Entry 6YWY (electron microscopy, 3.05 A resolution); this record covers chains A and B of the 85 polymer chains in the assembly.

Chain A:
Molecule: 23S rRNA
From: Neurospora crassa
Sequence (3464 nucleotides; numbered 1 to 3464 plus 28 insertion-coded residues; 28 numbers in that range are skipped by the numbering (no residue carries them; nothing is unmodelled there); the number before each row is that of its first residue; a row labelled like 1655A-1655Z holds insertion residues (1655A, then the next letters in order)):
     1 AAAUGUAAUG GAUAUAAAGC UUAUGUUUAU AUAUAUAGAC AUAUAUAAGU AUAUAAAGAG
    61 ACUACUACCA AUAGCUACAC UAUGUAUUAA GGAGAGUAUA ACUUAAUUUA UGUUUAUGAU
   121 UUUAUCAUAC CCCUAAAAAU GACACCGAGG AGCAAGGGUC GGGUUAGCAU CCUGGUUCGU
   181 ACACCUUGGU GACCUAGGCU AGUACCAGGU CCCCCUCUAA GGGACUUGUC CCCCUCUAAG
   241 GGACUUGCGU CGGUCCUAUC CUAGGCCGAA UAGGUGAAUA AAUACUUACG GACGGCCUUG
   301 GUCUGUCCUA GAGGUUAUCA ACAUAUGAAC UCUUAGAGAA AUUACUUAAU AAACGAAGUG
   361 AAUUGAAAUA UCUUAUUAAC UUCAGGAAAA GAAAUCAAAC GAGAUUCUAU GAUUAGUGUG
   421 AACGAAAAUA GAGCAGCCUA UUAAAAUAAG UAAAAUGGCU UUAAAGCUGU UUGAAUAUUG
   481 UGGGGAACCU UCCUCAAAGG CUAAAUAUAA UACAUGAGUU ACAGAGAAAA GUACCGUGAG
   541 GGAAAGCUUU GAAAUAGUAG UUUUAUAAGC AGCUCAAGCA AUAAGAAAGC GAGAGCGUAC
   601 CUUUUGCAUA AUGGGUCACC AAGUUAAUUU UAGAUGCGAG CGAAUUUAUU UAUGUUUUUA
   661 CUGAUUAAAC AAUAUAAUGA AUCAUAAUUA UUUUUGUAAC GAGUAUUAGU AUUAAAUCUU
   721 AAUUUAAUAU UAGUAUAAGU UUUCAGUAUG GCGGCUACAU AGCAUAAUCU AUGCAGCCAG
   781 CCAAUAAUUG GAUUUCCAAU CCAAUUUCGG UAAUAAAUAG AUGUGCAUAG UUAAACCGAU
   841 CAUUAAAAUA AUGAAUAGUG UCUAAAGUUA GACCCGAAGC CUGGUGAUCU UACUAUAGUC
   901 AGGACUAUAA AGGUCCGAAC GGGUUAUCGU UGCAAAGAUA UCCGAAGAAC UAUGGUAAGC
   961 GAGUGAAAGA CAACACUGAC UAGGAUAGCU GGUUUUCUGC GAAACCUAUA AUAGUAGGCA
  1021 AUUUAAGUAA CAUCUUAGUA GGUACAGAAC UUAAUCUCAG ACAAGAUGUA GAUUUUCAUA
  1081 CCUAUGUUUA GGUAUGAAAU GCAUUUUUUU UUGUAUACAU CGGGGGAUCG UGAAGAUUUU
  1141 AUCGGUGAGU AUGUAGACUC GGAAUGACAA AGAUGAAUCU UGAAUAAUCA GACAUAGAAU
  1201 GAUAAGGUUG UAUGUCAAAA GGGAAACAGC CCAGAACAAG AGUUAAGGUU CCAAAAUUAU
  1261 UAUUAAGUGA AAUAAAGAAA GUUUUUAUAU AAGUCGACAA GAAGAUGGGC UUGGAAGCAG
  1321 CCAUAAUUUA AAGAUCUCGU AACAGAGCAC UUGUUAAAUC UUAAAAGCAU CGAAAAUUUA
  1381 ACGGAUCUAA AUAAUAUACC GAAACCUUGU CCAUAUGUAA CAUUAGUAAU AAUAUGCUAU
  1441 UAAUGUUAUU UGAUGGGGUA GCAGAACGUU GAGUGAAUCU UAGAUUUUUU UUUUAUAACU
  1501 AAAUAUAGAU GAUAACUCAA GUGAGAAUGG UGACAUGAGU AACAAAAAAG AGUUUAAGGU
  1561 ACCUAAAAGG UAUCUUAGAG UCUCGCCUAA AGCUUAUGGC UACGUCAAGU AACGGCCUCU
  1621 AAGUUUAUAA UCUGAAGAUU AUGACGAUGA GAAAA
1655A-1655Z UAACGCGCAGAAGUGCGCUGCUUUGA
1656A-1656B UA
  1676 CUU
  1687 AUGGUACCAA CAUUUAAAAG UGAAAAUUGU GCAGGAAGGA UCAGUAUCCU UUCAUUCUUA
  1747 UGUGGGGGAG UGGACAAAAC UGAACAGAGU GUAUCUGAAC ACAGAUGAGU CCACACCCCC
  1807 CCCCAUGUAA UGAAUGAAUG ACAAACCGUA CCUAGAAUCU GAAACAAGUA AGCUAGUAGA
  1867 GAAUACGAAG GCGUGAAUGA GAUAACAAUC AUAAAGGAAC UCGGCAAACU AACUACCGUA
  1927 ACUUAGGGAU AAGGAGAGCU CAUUAGUCUC GAUUAAUACG AGUAAAAAGG AAGAAGCAUG
  1987 GAAUAUUGUU GUACGACUGU UUAAUUAAAA CAAAGCACUU UGCAAAAAGA CGAUAAGUCU
  2047 AAGUAUUGAG UGUGAUUUCU GCCCGAUGCC GGCUGGUUAA CGAAUUUUCU AAAUUGAAAA
  2107 AAAAUUUGGU UUCAGAGGAA CCCCCGGUUA AUGGCGGCCU UAGCGUGAGG GUCCUAAGGU
  2167 AGCGAAAUGC CUUGGCCGUU AAAUGCGGUC UUGCAUGAAU GAUGUAACGA UACAACAGCU
  2227 GUCUCUAUGA UUGACUCAGU GAAAUUGGAA UAACUGUGCA GAUACAGUUU ACCUCUAGUU
  2287 AGACGAGAAG ACCCUAUGCA GCUUUACUGU UACUAAUUAU UGAAUACGAU UCUGAAAAUU
  2347 UCCAGUGUAA AAGGUAAUCG AUAAGAUAUA AUUGAAACAC CUUUAUUUUU CUAUCGUAUU
  2407 AUUAAACCUU AAAUUAAGGA ACAAUUGUUA GAAGACAGUU UAUGCGGGGC ACAGGCCCCA
  2467 UAAAGAGUAA AUGGGUGUGU CUAAAAUUUA UAAAUUUAUG UUUGCAAUUU UUUAUAGUGA
  2527 UUAUAUAUCA AAUCAUCUUU AUGCUAUUCA UAGAGUGUAU UUAUUAUAUU CCUUGGGUAC
  2587 AGUAUAAAAA UUAUAUAUGU AUUAAUUUAC AUAUAUUUUU UCUAAGAAAU UAGGUAAGAU
  2647 UUUGUUUAUA GAGAAAUUAG AUGUAAAAAA AAAAUCUUAU GAGGGCGGUA UUUAAUAAUC
  2707 CGCUUCUAAU AUUUUUUUGU AGUUAUUAUU AUAAAUUUAA UAAUAAUCAU GUUUAUUACU
  2767 UAAAAAGCUU AAUGGCUUAA UCUUGCCUUA CUGUUUGAUU AACAACAAAU CUUACAGUCG
  2827 CGUAAGCGGG GCAUAGGAUC ACAAGAUACA AAAAGGAAAG AUCUUGGAUU UUUGGAAAAG
  2887 CUACGCUAGG GAUAACAGGC UAAUUUGCGC AAGAGUGUAC AAAAUGAGUG CGCGGUUUGG
  2947 CACCUCGAUG UCGGCUUGAC UAAUCCUCAU GGAUGCAGAA ACUAUGUAGG GUACGACUGU
  3007 UCGUCGAUUA AAAAGUUACA UGAGCUGGGU UAAAUACGUC GUGAGACAGU AUGGUUUCUA
  3067 UCUUCUAGAG GGAAUUAGAA UAUAAUAAGG AUUAACCUUU GUACGAAAGG AACAUGGGGU
  3127 ACUAUUGUUA UACCUAGUUG UAUAACAGUU UUAUUAACCU CUGGUUUACC UGUUGUUUAU
  3187 GUGCCUUAUA UUAAUUUCAU GUGUGAUGCU CCGCAAGGAU AUUACAGGGA UGUUACCGUC
  3247 ACUUGAGUAA AUACAAUAGC AUAAGCAUGG CAGGAAAGCU AAGUUAGUCA AAAAUAAGUG
  3307 CUGAAAGCAU AUAGGCACGA AAUUUACCUU AAGAUAUUUC UUAAAUAUAC GUAAGAAAAU
  3367 AUUACGUUAA UAGGCUUAGU UUGUAAUAAU CUAGAGAUUU UAAGGAACUA AGUACUAAUU
  3427 UUAUAAAAAA CUGAAUGAUU AAUAUAUCUU ACAUUUUC
Unresolved in the structure: 1-4, 35-40, 121-309, 646-817, 1084-1089, 1433-1437, 1655A-1655Z, 1656A-1656B, 1687, 1728-1828, 1959-1963, 2493-2504, 2525-2528, 2561-2576, 2695-2703, 2738-2743, 3135-3148, 3194-3231, 3460-3464
Ion coordination: Mg2+ site 1 near A105 (its only coordinating residue here); Mg2+ site 2 near A312 (its only coordinating residue here); Mg2+ site 3 near A328 (its only coordinating residue here); Mg2+ site 4 near A335 (its only coordinating residue here); Mg2+ site 5: A335, G336; Mg2+ site 6 near A367 (its only coordinating residue here); Mg2+ site 7 near G411 (its only coordinating residue here); K+ site 1: A415, G416; Mg2+ site 8: A448, A497; Mg2+ site 9: A453, G466; Mg2+ site 10 near A453 (its only coordinating residue here); K+ site 2 near A465 (its only coordinating residue here); 105 more Mg2+ sites not listed; 31 more K+ sites not listed
Small-molecule neighbours:
  - NAD (nicotinamide-adenine-dinucleotide): A2755, G2757, U2759, U2760
  - spermine (SPM): U1249, U1250, C1251, A1270, A1271, C1382, G1383, G1384, U1392
Reported in the primary citation:
  - binding site for P-site-tRNA: G2453, G2454

Chain B:
Protein: 60S ribosomal protein L2, mitochondrial
From: Neurospora crassa
Reference sequence: A0A0B0DJN7 (A0A0B0DJN7_NEUCS); residue numbers follow UniProt; this construct covers 1-383
Chain sequence (383 residues; row label = number of the first residue in the row):
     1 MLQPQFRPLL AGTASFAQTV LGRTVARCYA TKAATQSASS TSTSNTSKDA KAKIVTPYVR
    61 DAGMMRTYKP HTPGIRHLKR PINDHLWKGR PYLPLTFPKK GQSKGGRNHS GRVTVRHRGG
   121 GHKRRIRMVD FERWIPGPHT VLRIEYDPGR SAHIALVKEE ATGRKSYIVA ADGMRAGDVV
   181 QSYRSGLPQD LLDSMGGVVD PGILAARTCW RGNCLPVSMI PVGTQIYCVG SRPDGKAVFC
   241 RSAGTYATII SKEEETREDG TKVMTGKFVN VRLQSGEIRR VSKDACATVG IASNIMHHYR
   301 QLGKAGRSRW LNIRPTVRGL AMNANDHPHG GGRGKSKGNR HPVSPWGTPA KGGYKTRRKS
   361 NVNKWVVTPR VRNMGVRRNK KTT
Unresolved in the structure: 1-53, 254-264, 380-383
Ion coordination: Mg2+: Thr316 (shared with A2018(A), A2019(A), G2060(A) of chain A)

How chain A and chain B interact:
Pairs across the interface - 315 pairs, chain A then chain B:
  A892(A) - Arg107(B)  hydrogen bond to the sugar
  A892(A) - Arg314(B)  hydrogen bond to the phosphate
  C893(A) - Gly105(B)  sugar contact
  C893(A) - Arg107(B)  hydrogen bond to the sugar
  C893(A) - Gly119(B)  phosphate contact
  C893(A) - Gly120(B)  phosphate contact
  C893(A) - Arg309(B)  salt bridge to the phosphate
  C893(A) - Arg314(B)  salt bridge to the phosphate
  U894(A) - Gly101(B)  sugar contact
  U894(A) - Gln102(B)  sugar contact
  U894(A) - Lys104(B)  salt bridge to the phosphate
  U894(A) - Gly119(B)  phosphate contact
  U894(A) - Gly120(B)  hydrogen bond to the phosphate
  A895(A) - Lys100(B)  phosphate contact
  A895(A) - Gly101(B)  phosphate contact
  U896(A) - Lys123(B)  salt bridge to the phosphate
  U906(A) - Lys69(B)  hydrogen bond to the phosphate
  A907(A) - Tyr58(B)  stacking on the base
  A907(A) - Lys69(B)  salt bridge to the phosphate
  A911(A) - Tyr58(B)  sugar contact
  A911(A) - Val59(B)  base contact
  G912(A) - His71(B)  sugar contact
  G912(A) - Thr72(B)  phosphate contact
  G913(A) - Thr72(B)  hydrogen bond to the phosphate
  G913(A) - Pro73(B)  base contact
  G913(A) - Gly74(B)  phosphate contact
  G913(A) - Ile75(B)  phosphate contact
  G913(A) - Lys304(B)  salt bridge to the phosphate
  G913(A) - Ala305(B)  hydrogen bond to the base
  G913(A) - Gly306(B)  hydrogen bond to the base
  U914(A) - Thr72(B)  sugar contact
  A948(A) - Lys304(B)  salt bridge to the phosphate
  A948(A) - Ala305(B)  base contact
  A948(A) - Gly306(B)  sugar contact
  A948(A) - Arg309(B)  hydrogen bond to the base
  A948(A) - Trp310(B)  hydrogen bond to the phosphate
  A948(A) - Pro315(B)  base contact
  G955(A) - Gln102(B)  base contact
  U956(A) - Gln102(B)  hydrogen bond to the sugar
  U956(A) - Gly111(B)  sugar contact
  A957(A) - Ser110(B)  sugar contact
  A957(A) - Gly111(B)  sugar contact
  A957(A) - Arg112(B)  hydrogen bond to the phosphate
  A958(A) - Arg112(B)  salt bridge to the phosphate
  G963(A) - Arg112(B)  sugar contact
  U964(A) - Arg112(B)  phosphate contact
  U964(A) - Val113(B)  hydrogen bond to the phosphate
  G965(A) - Arg314(B)  salt bridge to the phosphate
  G965(A) - Asp326(B)  hydrogen bond to the base
  A966(A) - Arg309(B)  base contact
  A966(A) - Arg314(B)  salt bridge to the phosphate
  A966(A) - Pro315(B)  sugar contact
  A966(A) - Val317(B)  sugar contact
  A967(A) - Val317(B)  base contact
  A967(A) - Ala321(B)  hydrogen bond to the sugar
  A967(A) - Met322(B)  base contact
  A967(A) - Asp326(B)  base contact
  A968(A) - Ala321(B)  phosphate contact
  G969(A) - Asn323(B)  hydrogen bond to the sugar
  G969(A) - Asn325(B)  base contact
  G978(A) - Asn325(B)  hydrogen bond to the base
  A1621(A) - Lys100(B)  hydrogen bond to the sugar
  A1622(A) - Gly101(B)  phosphate contact
  A1622(A) - Gln102(B)  phosphate contact
  G1623(A) - Gly101(B)  phosphate contact
  G1623(A) - Gln102(B)  hydrogen bond to the phosphate
  U1639(A) - His109(B)  phosphate contact
  U1640(A) - His109(B)  phosphate contact
  G1689(A) - Pro91(B)  sugar contact
  G1689(A) - Tyr92(B)  hydrogen bond to the phosphate
  G1689(A) - Leu93(B)  hydrogen bond to the sugar
  G1689(A) - Pro94(B)  base contact
  G1689(A) - Lys165(B)  salt bridge to the phosphate
  G1690(A) - Trp87(B)  sugar contact
  G1690(A) - Gly89(B)  base contact
  G1690(A) - Arg90(B)  hydrogen bond to the base
  G1690(A) - Arg143(B)  salt bridge to the phosphate
  C1693(A) - Arg90(B)  sugar contact
  U1716(A) - Lys88(B)  salt bridge to the phosphate
  G1717(A) - Lys88(B)  salt bridge to the phosphate
  C1718(A) - Tyr68(B)  phosphate contact
  C1718(A) - Arg80(B)  sugar contact
  A1719(A) - Arg80(B)  salt bridge to the phosphate
  A1719(A) - His122(B)  base contact
  A1719(A) - Arg307(B)  salt bridge to the phosphate
  A1719(A) - Trp310(B)  stacking on the base
  G1720(A) - Trp87(B)  hydrogen bond to the base
  G1720(A) - Lys88(B)  hydrogen bond to the base
  G1720(A) - Gly89(B)  hydrogen bond to the base
  G1720(A) - His122(B)  sugar contact
  G1720(A) - Lys123(B)  sugar contact
  G1720(A) - Arg124(B)  salt bridge to the phosphate
  G1720(A) - Arg127(B)  hydrogen bond to the sugar
  G1720(A) - Tyr146(B)  hydrogen bond to the phosphate
  G1720(A) - Pro148(B)  phosphate contact
  G1721(A) - Arg90(B)  salt bridge to the phosphate
  G1721(A) - Pro91(B)  phosphate contact
  G1721(A) - His122(B)  sugar contact
  G1721(A) - Lys123(B)  sugar contact
  G1721(A) - Arg124(B)  phosphate contact
  G1721(A) - Arg125(B)  hydrogen bond to the phosphate
  G1721(A) - Arg127(B)  salt bridge to the phosphate
  A1722(A) - Arg90(B)  salt bridge to the phosphate
  A1722(A) - Pro98(B)  sugar contact
  A1722(A) - Lys100(B)  hydrogen bond to the sugar
  A1722(A) - Lys123(B)  hydrogen bond to the sugar
  A1722(A) - Arg125(B)  salt bridge to the phosphate
  A1723(A) - Pro98(B)  sugar contact
  A1723(A) - Lys100(B)  sugar contact
  A1723(A) - Arg125(B)  salt bridge to the phosphate
  U1930(A) - Arg76(B)  hydrogen bond to the sugar
  A1931(A) - Pro70(B)  phosphate contact
  G1932(A) - Thr56(B)  phosphate contact
  G1932(A) - Arg60(B)  salt bridge to the phosphate
  G1932(A) - Lys69(B)  sugar contact
  G1932(A) - Pro70(B)  base contact
  G1932(A) - His71(B)  sugar contact
  G1932(A) - Arg76(B)  base contact
  A2002(A) - Pro73(B)  hydrogen bond to the base
  A2002(A) - His77(B)  base contact
  C2003(A) - Pro73(B)  base contact
  C2017(A) - Arg318(B)  salt bridge to the phosphate
  C2017(A) - Ala321(B)  sugar contact
  A2018(A) - Pro315(B)  phosphate contact
  A2018(A) - Thr316(B)  sugar contact
  A2018(A) - Val317(B)  phosphate contact
  A2018(A) - Arg318(B)  salt bridge to the phosphate
  A2019(A) - Ala305(B)  sugar contact
  A2019(A) - Pro315(B)  phosphate contact
  A2019(A) - Thr316(B)  hydrogen bond to the phosphate
  A2020(A) - Leu302(B)  hydrogen bond to the phosphate
  A2020(A) - Gly303(B)  hydrogen bond to the sugar
  A2020(A) - Lys304(B)  sugar contact
  A2020(A) - Ala305(B)  sugar contact
  A2020(A) - Ser308(B)  hydrogen bond to the phosphate
  G2021(A) - Gln301(B)  phosphate contact
  G2021(A) - Leu302(B)  hydrogen bond to the phosphate
  C2024(A) - Lys351(B)  base contact
  C2024(A) - Gly375(B)  phosphate contact
  C2024(A) - Val376(B)  sugar contact
  C2024(A) - Arg378(B)  salt bridge to the phosphate
  U2025(A) - Ala350(B)  base contact
  U2025(A) - Lys351(B)  sugar contact
  U2025(A) - Gly353(B)  phosphate contact
  U2025(A) - Asn373(B)  hydrogen bond to the phosphate
  U2025(A) - Met374(B)  hydrogen bond to the phosphate
  U2025(A) - Gly375(B)  hydrogen bond to the phosphate
  U2025(A) - Arg378(B)  salt bridge to the phosphate
  U2026(A) - Gly353(B)  phosphate contact
  U2026(A) - Tyr354(B)  sugar contact
  U2026(A) - Lys355(B)  phosphate contact
  U2026(A) - Thr356(B)  hydrogen bond to the sugar
  U2026(A) - Arg372(B)  salt bridge to the phosphate
  U2027(A) - Lys355(B)  phosphate contact
  U2027(A) - Thr356(B)  sugar contact
  U2027(A) - Arg357(B)  phosphate contact
  U2027(A) - Arg370(B)  salt bridge to the phosphate
  U2027(A) - Arg372(B)  salt bridge to the phosphate
  G2028(A) - Val238(B)  base contact
  G2028(A) - Phe239(B)  base contact
  G2028(A) - Leu273(B)  base contact
  G2028(A) - Gln274(B)  base contact
  G2028(A) - Ser275(B)  hydrogen bond to the base
  G2028(A) - Glu277(B)  hydrogen bond to the sugar
  G2028(A) - Arg279(B)  hydrogen bond to the phosphate
  G2028(A) - Arg357(B)  salt bridge to the phosphate
  G2028(A) - Asn363(B)  hydrogen bond to the sugar
  G2028(A) - Arg370(B)  salt bridge to the phosphate
  C2029(A) - Val238(B)  sugar contact
  C2029(A) - Phe239(B)  sugar contact
  C2029(A) - Arg279(B)  salt bridge to the phosphate
  C2029(A) - Arg357(B)  salt bridge to the phosphate
  C2029(A) - Asn363(B)  phosphate contact
  A2030(A) - Ser231(B)  hydrogen bond to the phosphate
  A2030(A) - Arg232(B)  salt bridge to the phosphate
  A2030(A) - Pro233(B)  base contact
  A2030(A) - Val238(B)  phosphate contact
  A2030(A) - Ser282(B)  base contact
  A2030(A) - Trp365(B)  hydrogen bond to the sugar
  A2031(A) - Arg232(B)  hydrogen bond to the base
  A2032(A) - Arg358(B)  hydrogen bond to the sugar
  A2034(A) - Thr356(B)  hydrogen bond to the sugar
  A2034(A) - Arg358(B)  salt bridge to the phosphate
  G2035(A) - Thr114(B)  hydrogen bond to the base
  G2035(A) - Val115(B)  base contact
  G2035(A) - Thr356(B)  phosphate contact
  A2036(A) - Thr114(B)  base contact
  A2036(A) - Trp346(B)  sugar contact
  A2036(A) - Thr348(B)  phosphate contact
  C2037(A) - Thr114(B)  sugar contact
  C2037(A) - Trp346(B)  hydrogen bond to the phosphate
  U2044(A) - Asn108(B)  hydrogen bond to the base
  U2044(A) - His109(B)  hydrogen bond to the sugar
  C2045(A) - Ser103(B)  phosphate contact
  C2045(A) - Gly106(B)  sugar contact
  C2045(A) - Arg107(B)  sugar contact
  C2045(A) - Asn108(B)  sugar contact
  C2045(A) - Thr114(B)  hydrogen bond to the base
  C2045(A) - Val115(B)  base contact
  U2046(A) - Lys99(B)  salt bridge to the phosphate
  U2046(A) - Ser103(B)  phosphate contact
  U2046(A) - Val115(B)  sugar contact
  U2046(A) - Arg118(B)  hydrogen bond to the phosphate
  A2047(A) - Arg118(B)  salt bridge to the phosphate
  A2048(A) - Phe97(B)  base contact
  A2048(A) - Lys99(B)  salt bridge to the phosphate
  A2048(A) - Ile126(B)  sugar contact
  A2048(A) - Met128(B)  base contact
  G2049(A) - Phe131(B)  phosphate contact
  G2049(A) - Gly149(B)  sugar contact
  G2049(A) - Arg150(B)  salt bridge to the phosphate
  G2049(A) - Arg241(B)  salt bridge to the phosphate
  U2050(A) - Arg150(B)  salt bridge to the phosphate
  U2050(A) - Val238(B)  hydrogen bond to the sugar
  U2050(A) - Phe239(B)  sugar contact
  U2050(A) - Cys240(B)  hydrogen bond to the sugar
  U2050(A) - Arg241(B)  salt bridge to the phosphate
  U2050(A) - Ser242(B)  phosphate contact
  A2051(A) - Cys240(B)  hydrogen bond to the phosphate
  A2051(A) - Arg241(B)  hydrogen bond to the phosphate
  A2051(A) - Ser242(B)  hydrogen bond to the phosphate
  A2051(A) - Thr245(B)  hydrogen bond to the phosphate
  A2051(A) - Gln274(B)  sugar contact
  A2051(A) - Ser275(B)  hydrogen bond to the sugar
  A2051(A) - Arg370(B)  hydrogen bond to the base
  U2052(A) - Ser151(B)  sugar contact
  U2052(A) - Ser242(B)  hydrogen bond to the sugar
  U2052(A) - Ala243(B)  hydrogen bond to the sugar
  U2052(A) - Gly244(B)  base contact
  U2052(A) - Asn294(B)  base contact
  U2052(A) - Ile295(B)  hydrogen bond to the base
  U2052(A) - His297(B)  base contact
  U2052(A) - His298(B)  stacking on the base
  U2053(A) - Ser242(B)  sugar contact
  U2053(A) - His297(B)  salt bridge to the phosphate
  G2054(A) - Arg118(B)  hydrogen bond to the phosphate
  A2055(A) - Val115(B)  phosphate contact
  A2055(A) - Arg118(B)  salt bridge to the phosphate
  G2056(A) - Arg116(B)  salt bridge to the phosphate
  G2056(A) - His117(B)  salt bridge to the phosphate
  G2056(A) - Ser344(B)  sugar contact
  G2056(A) - Pro345(B)  phosphate contact
  G2056(A) - Ala350(B)  sugar contact
  U2057(A) - Arg116(B)  salt bridge to the phosphate
  U2057(A) - His327(B)  salt bridge to the phosphate
  U2057(A) - His329(B)  hydrogen bond to the phosphate
  U2057(A) - Pro342(B)  sugar contact
  U2057(A) - Val343(B)  sugar contact
  U2057(A) - Pro345(B)  phosphate contact
  U2057(A) - Ala350(B)  sugar contact
  U2057(A) - Lys351(B)  hydrogen bond to the base
  G2058(A) - Arg318(B)  phosphate contact
  G2058(A) - Gly319(B)  hydrogen bond to the phosphate
  G2058(A) - Leu320(B)  hydrogen bond to the phosphate
  G2058(A) - His329(B)  salt bridge to the phosphate
  G2058(A) - Lys337(B)  sugar contact
  U2059(A) - Arg318(B)  salt bridge to the phosphate
  U2059(A) - Leu320(B)  phosphate contact
  G2060(A) - Arg318(B)  hydrogen bond to the base
  A2061(A) - His77(B)  hydrogen bond to the base
  U2062(A) - His77(B)  sugar contact
  G2067(A) - Arg377(B)  salt bridge to the phosphate
  U2073(A) - His341(B)  base contact
  G2074(A) - His341(B)  hydrogen bond to the sugar
  C2075(A) - Gly352(B)  hydrogen bond to the sugar
  C2075(A) - Gly353(B)  sugar contact
  C2075(A) - Tyr354(B)  hydrogen bond to the sugar
  C2076(A) - Gly352(B)  sugar contact
  C2076(A) - Gly353(B)  sugar contact
  C2076(A) - Tyr354(B)  phosphate contact
  C2076(A) - Lys355(B)  hydrogen bond to the phosphate
  G2077(A) - Lys355(B)  salt bridge to the phosphate
  G2133(A) - Met374(B)  hydrogen bond to the sugar
  U2134(A) - Met374(B)  hydrogen bond to the sugar
  U2134(A) - Gly375(B)  sugar contact
  U2134(A) - Val376(B)  phosphate contact
  A2136(A) - Arg377(B)  salt bridge to the phosphate
  A2137(A) - Pro342(B)  sugar contact
  A2137(A) - Lys351(B)  salt bridge to the phosphate
  U2138(A) - Lys337(B)  salt bridge to the phosphate
  U2138(A) - Asn339(B)  hydrogen bond to the sugar
  U2138(A) - Arg340(B)  hydrogen bond to the sugar
  U2138(A) - His341(B)  sugar contact
  G2139(A) - Lys337(B)  phosphate contact
  G2139(A) - Gly338(B)  phosphate contact
  G2139(A) - Asn339(B)  hydrogen bond to the phosphate
  U2206(A) - Lys335(B)  base contact
  U2206(A) - Lys337(B)  salt bridge to the phosphate
  G2207(A) - Lys335(B)  salt bridge to the phosphate
  C2308(A) - Ala324(B)  phosphate contact
  C2308(A) - Asn325(B)  phosphate contact
  U2309(A) - Ala324(B)  phosphate contact
  U2320(A) - Lys359(B)  phosphate contact
  A2321(A) - Lys359(B)  salt bridge to the phosphate
  G2424(A) - Lys267(B)  salt bridge to the phosphate
  G2425(A) - Lys364(B)  sugar contact
  A2430(A) - Ser360(B)  hydrogen bond to the phosphate
  A2441(A) - Arg340(B)  salt bridge to the phosphate
  A2889(A) - Arg333(B)  sugar contact
  C2890(A) - Arg333(B)  salt bridge to the phosphate
  A3042(A) - Gly334(B)  hydrogen bond to the phosphate
  A3042(A) - Lys335(B)  phosphate contact
  C3043(A) - Gly334(B)  phosphate contact
  C3043(A) - Lys335(B)  hydrogen bond to the phosphate
  U3048(A) - Asn339(B)  hydrogen bond to the sugar
  G3049(A) - Gly338(B)  sugar contact
  G3049(A) - Asn339(B)  sugar contact
  A3050(A) - Gly331(B)  phosphate contact
  A3050(A) - Gly332(B)  phosphate contact
  A3050(A) - Ser336(B)  hydrogen bond to the phosphate
  A3050(A) - Gly338(B)  phosphate contact
  G3051(A) - Gly331(B)  phosphate contact
  G3051(A) - Gly332(B)  hydrogen bond to the phosphate
  G3051(A) - Arg333(B)  hydrogen bond to the base
  A3052(A) - Arg333(B)  salt bridge to the phosphate
Also at the interface, not in a pair above, chain A (125 interface residues in all): G947, G959, A1692, C2022, G2043, U2135, A2212, U2310, A2426, A2429, A2439, A3040
Also at the interface, not in a pair above, chain B (157 interface residues in all): Gly121, Lys236, Phe268, Arg300, Leu311, Asn312, Pro328, Gly330, Asn361

Summary:
The interface between chain A and chain B involves 125 residues on one side and 157 on the other; the contacts
include 90 hydrogen bonds, 63 salt bridges and 3 aromatic stacking contacts. Polar contacts include
G913(A)-Ala305(B), G913(A)-Gly306(B) and A948(A)-Arg309(B). The paper reports a binding site for P-site-tRNA
at G2453(A) and G2454(A).
Here chain A is 23S rRNA and chain B is 60S ribosomal protein L2, mitochondrial, both from Neurospora crassa.
Entry 6YWY (The structure of the mitoribosome from Neurospora crassa with bound tRNA at the P-site) was
determined by electron microscopy (same publication as 6YW5, 6YWE, 6YWS, 6YWV and 6YWX).
